Entry 3TDJ (X-ray diffraction, 1.95 A resolution); this record covers chains A and B.

Chain A (and B):
Molecule: Glutamate receptor 2
From: Rattus norvegicus
Notes: fragment: Ligand binding domain, and 653-796; chain B of this document is another copy of the same molecule, construct and numbering; everything in this record applies to it too
UniProt: P19491 (GRIA2_RAT); the construct has insertions or renumbered stretches relative to UniProt, so the offset changes along the chain: 3-117 = UniProt 413-527; 120-263 = UniProt 653-796
Amino-acid sequence (263 residues; numbered 1 to 263; the number before each row is that of its first residue):
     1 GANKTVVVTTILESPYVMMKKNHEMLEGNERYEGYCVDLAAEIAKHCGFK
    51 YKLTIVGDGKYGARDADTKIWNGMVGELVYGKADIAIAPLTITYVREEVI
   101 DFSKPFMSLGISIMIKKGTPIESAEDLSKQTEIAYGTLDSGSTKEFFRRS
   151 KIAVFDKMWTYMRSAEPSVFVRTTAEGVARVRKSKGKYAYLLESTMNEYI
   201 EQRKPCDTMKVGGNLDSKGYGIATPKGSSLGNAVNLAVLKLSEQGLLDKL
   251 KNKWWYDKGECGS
Unresolved in the structure: 1-3 (chain B: 1, 262-263)
Differences from the reference sequence: expression tag (1-2); engineered mutation Y94 (Leu504 in P19491), S242 (Asn775 in P19491); linker (118-119)
Disulfides: C206-C261
UniProt features mapped onto this chain:
  - binding site (L-glutamate): P89, T91, R96, S142, T143, E193
  - site: R64 (Interaction with the cone snail toxin Con-ikot-ikot), I121 (Crucial to convey clamshell closure to channel opening), R148 (Interaction with the cone snail toxin Con-ikot-ikot), K240 (Interaction with the cone snail toxin Con-ikot-ikot)
  - glycosylation: N3 (N-linked (GlcNAc...) asparagine)
  - modified residue (Phosphoserine): S150, S184

Chain A / chain B interface:
Pairs across the interface (28; chain A residue first):
  I92(A) - L239(B)  hydrophobic
  Y94(A) - L236(B)
  Y94(A) - K240(B)
  Y94(A) - E243(B)
  E97(A) - K104(B)  salt bridge
  E97(A) - N235(B)  hydrogen bond
  E97(A) - L236(B)
  E97(A) - L239(B)
  F102(A) - K104(B)  hydrogen bond (backbone-side chain)
  S103(A) - K104(B)
  K104(A) - E97(B)  salt bridge
  K104(A) - F102(B)  hydrogen bond (side chain-backbone)
  K104(A) - S103(B)
  P105(A) - P105(B)  hydrophobic
  R149(A) - K240(B)
  R149(A) - E243(B)  salt bridge
  I152(A) - Q244(B)
  S217(A) - S242(B)
  N235(A) - E97(B)  hydrogen bond
  L236(A) - Y94(B)
  L236(A) - E97(B)
  L236(A) - E98(B)
  L239(A) - I92(B)  hydrophobic
  L239(A) - E97(B)
  K240(A) - Y94(B)
  S242(A) - S217(B)
  E243(A) - T93(B)
  E243(A) - Y94(B)  hydrogen bond (side chain-backbone)
Other interface residues (no listed pair), chain A (20 interface residues in all): T93, E98, S108, F146
Other interface residues (no listed pair), chain B (19 interface residues in all): S108, G245

Summary:
20 residues of chain A face 19 of chain B across their interface; the contacts include 5 hydrogen bonds and 3
salt bridges. Polar pairs include E97(A)-K104(B), R149(A)-E243(B) and E97(A)-N235(B). Curated annotation
(UniProt) lists 6 L-glutamate-binding residues on chain A.
Chain A and chain B are both Glutamate receptor 2 (Rattus norvegicus); the structure, Crystal structure of the
GluA2 ligand-binding domain (S1S2J-L483Y-N754S) in complex with glutamate and BPAM-97 at 1.95 ..., was
determined by X-ray diffraction, deposited together with 3TKD.
